Entry 9B0B (X-ray diffraction, 1.70 A resolution); this record covers chains B and G of the 3 polymer chains in the assembly.

# Chain B
Name: Optineurin
From: Homo sapiens
Notes: fragment: Optineurin UBAN domain, residues 419-512
UniProt: Q96CV9 (OPTN_HUMAN); residues 419-512 here = UniProt positions 419-512
Chain sequence (96 residues; row label = number of the first residue in the row):
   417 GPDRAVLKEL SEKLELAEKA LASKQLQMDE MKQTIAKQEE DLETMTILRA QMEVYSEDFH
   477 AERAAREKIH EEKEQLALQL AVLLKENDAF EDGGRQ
Disordered / not traced: 417-418, 502-512
Differences from the reference sequence: expression tag (417-418); engineered mutation Ser-472 (Cys in Q96CV9), Glu-473 (Ser in Q96CV9)
Curated features (UniProtKB/Swiss-Prot):
  - motif: Asp-474 to Arg-479 (UBAN)
  - natural variant: Glu-478 (E478G: In ALS12), His-486 (H486R: In GLC1E)
  - mutagenesis: Asp-474 to Phe-475 (Abolishes colocalization with cytosolic Salmonella), Asp-474 (D474N: No effect on retinal ganglion cell death, drastically decreased interaction with TFRC, loss of localization to recycling endosomes, loss of ubiquitin-binding; when associated with K-50 ...)

# Chain G
Name: E3 ubiquitin-protein ligase RNF31
From: Homo sapiens
Notes: EC 2.3.2.31
UniProt: Q96EP0 (RNF31_HUMAN); residues 350-379 here = UniProt positions 350-379
Chain sequence (30 residues; numbered 350 to 379; the number before each row is that of its first residue):
   350 ARGRWACQSC TFENEAAAVL CSICERPRLA
Disordered / not traced: 350
Bound ions: Zn2+: Cys-356, Cys-359, Cys-370, Cys-373
Curated features (UniProtKB/Swiss-Prot):
  - zinc finger: Ala-350 to Ala-379 (RanBP2-type 2)
  - mutagenesis: Thr-360 (T360A: Decreased ubiquitin-binding and ability to promote formation of the bacterial ubiquitin coat)

# Chain B / chain G interface
Contacting residue pairs (13):
  Glu-431(B) / Arg-377(G)  salt bridge
  Glu-434(B) / Arg-377(G)  salt bridge
  Glu-434(B) / Leu-378(G)
  Lys-435(B) / Leu-378(G)
  Leu-437(B) / Leu-369(G)  hydrophobic
  Leu-437(B) / Pro-376(G)
  Ala-438(B) / Pro-376(G)  hydrophobic
  Ala-438(B) / Leu-378(G)
  Ala-438(B) / Ala-379(G)
  Gln-441(B) / Arg-375(G)
  Gln-441(B) / Pro-376(G)
  Gln-441(B) / Ala-379(G)
  Asp-445(B) / Arg-375(G)  salt bridge
Interface residues without a listed pair, chain B (8 interface residues in all): Leu-442
Interface residues without a listed pair, chain G (9 interface residues in all): Arg-351, Val-368, Glu-374

# Overview
Chain B and chain G form an interface of 8 and 9 residues respectively; the contacts include 3 salt bridges.
Polar pairs include Glu-431(B)/Arg-377(G), Glu-434(B)/Arg-377(G) and Asp-445(B)/Arg-375(G). Curated annotation
(UniProt) lists 2 mutagenesis sites on chain B; one mutagenesis site on chain G.
Here chain B is Optineurin and chain G is E3 ubiquitin-protein ligase RNF31, both from Homo sapiens. Entry
9B0B (Structure of Optineurin bound to HOIP NZF1 domain) was determined by X-ray diffraction.
